6GL0 - chains A and B of the 3 polymer chains in the assembly; structure by X-ray diffraction, 2.20 A resolution.

[Chain A (and B)]
Molecule: Endoglucanase, family GH5
Source organism: Zobellia galactanivorans
Notes: EC 3.2.1.4; chain B of this document is another copy of the same molecule, construct and numbering; everything in this record applies to it too
UniProt: G0L8Z3 (G0L8Z3_ZOBGA); residues 56-385 here = UniProt positions 56-385
Sequence (331 residues; row label = number of the first residue in the row):
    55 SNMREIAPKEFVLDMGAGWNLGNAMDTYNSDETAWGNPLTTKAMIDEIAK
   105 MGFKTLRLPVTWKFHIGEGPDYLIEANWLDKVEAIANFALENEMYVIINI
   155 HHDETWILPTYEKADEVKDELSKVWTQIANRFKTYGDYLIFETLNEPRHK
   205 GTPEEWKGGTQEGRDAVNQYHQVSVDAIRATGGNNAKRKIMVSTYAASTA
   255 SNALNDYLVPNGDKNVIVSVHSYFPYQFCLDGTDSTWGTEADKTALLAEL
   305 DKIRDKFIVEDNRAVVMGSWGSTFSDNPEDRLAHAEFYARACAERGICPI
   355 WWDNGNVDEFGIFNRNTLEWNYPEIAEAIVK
Differences from the reference sequence: expression tag (55); engineered mutation Ser323 (Glu in G0L8Z3)
Ion coordination: Mg2+: Asp288, Thr290
From the paper describing this entry:
  - catalytic residues: Glu200
  - binding site for beta-D-glucopyranose: Asn77, Trp89, Asn358
  - binding site for alpha-D-glucopyranose: His155, His156, Glu200, Tyr277, Trp356
  - binding site for alpha-D-glucopyranose: His275 (from molecular simulation)
  - mutagenesis - N77A, H156A, H156I, W210A, W210F, N358A: decreased catalytic activity
  - mutagenesis - N77Q, N358L: abolished catalytic activity
  - mutagenesis - Y82A, Y82L, K211A, Y280A, Y280L, E363A, E363S: unchanged catalytic activity

[How chain A and chain B interact]
Pairs across the interface - 7 pairs, chain A then chain B:
  Leu262(A) with Arg308(B)
  Val313(A) with Arg344(B)
  Glu314(A) with Arg344(B); Ala347(B); Glu348(B)
  Asp315(A) with Glu348(B)
  Asn316(A) with Arg344(B)
Also at the interface, not in a pair above, chain A (6 interface residues in all): Lys310
Also at the interface, not in a pair above, chain B (5 interface residues in all): Val313

[In short]
6 residues of chain A face 5 of chain B across their interface. Asp288(A) and Thr290(A) form the Mg2+ site.
The paper reports the catalytic residue Glu200(A); N77A, H156A and H156I of chain A, among others, reduce
catalytic activity; 15 substitutions were tested in all.
Both chains are Endoglucanase, family GH5 (Zobellia galactanivorans). Entry 6GL0 (Structure of ZgEngAGH5_4 in
complex with a cellotriose) was determined by X-ray diffraction (same publication as 6GL2).
